PDB entry 6SID | X-ray diffraction, 1.05 A resolution | chain A

[Chain A]
Molecule: Activity-regulated cytoskeleton associated protein 1
From: Drosophila melanogaster
UniProt: Q7K1U0 (ARC1_DROME); residues 5-90 here correspond to UniProt positions 123-208 (UniProt number = residue number + 118)
Amino-acid sequence (90 residues; each row starts with the number of its first residue):
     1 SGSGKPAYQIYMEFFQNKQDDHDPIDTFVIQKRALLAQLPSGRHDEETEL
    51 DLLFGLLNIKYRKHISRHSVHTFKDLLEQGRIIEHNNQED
Not modelled in the structure: 1-3, 87-90
Sequence notes: expression tag (1-4)
From the paper describing this entry:
  - self-association interface (contacts with another copy of this molecule): A7, L52, F54

[In short]
From the paper: a self-association interface involving A7, L52 and F54.
Chain A is Activity-regulated cytoskeleton associated protein 1 (Drosophila melanogaster); the structure,
Crystal structure of the C-lobe of drosophila Arc 1 at atomic resolution, was determined by X-ray diffraction
together with 6SIB and 6SIE from the same study.
